Entry 3DUL (X-ray diffraction, 1.80 A resolution); this record covers chains A and B.

# Chain A (and B)
Name: O-methyltransferase, putative
Organism: Bacillus cereus
Notes: EC 2.1.1.-; chain B of this document is another copy of the same molecule, construct and numbering; everything in this record applies to it too
UniProtKB: Q739U3 (Q739U3_BACC1); residues 1-223 here = UniProt positions 1-223
Amino-acid sequence (223 residues; row label = number of the first residue in the row):
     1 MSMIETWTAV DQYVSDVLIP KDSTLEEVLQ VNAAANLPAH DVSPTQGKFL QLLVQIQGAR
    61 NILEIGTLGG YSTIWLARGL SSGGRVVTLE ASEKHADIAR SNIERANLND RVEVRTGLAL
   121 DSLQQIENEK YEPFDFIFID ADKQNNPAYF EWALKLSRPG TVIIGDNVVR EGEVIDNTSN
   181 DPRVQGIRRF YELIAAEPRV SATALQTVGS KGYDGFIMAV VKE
Unresolved in the structure: 1-5, 171-186, 223 (chain B: 1-5, 176-186, 223)
Modified positions: Mse1 (selenomethionine); Mse3 (selenomethionine); Mse218 (selenomethionine; parent Met)

# Interface between chain A and chain B
Residue-residue contacts (57):
  Thr6(A) - Glu173(B)
  Thr6(A) - Val174(B)
  Thr6(A) - Ile175(B)  hydrogen bond (side chain-backbone)
  Trp7(A) - Arg170(B)
  Trp7(A) - Gly172(B)
  Trp7(A) - Glu173(B)
  Trp7(A) - Val174(B)
  Thr8(A) - Glu173(B)
  Asp11(A) - Arg170(B)  salt bridge
  Tyr13(A) - Glu192(B)  hydrogen bond
  Val14(A) - Tyr191(B)  hydrophobic
  Val17(A) - Ala195(B)
  Leu18(A) - Tyr191(B)  hydrophobic
  Leu18(A) - Ile194(B)  hydrophobic
  Thr45(A) - Thr203(B)  hydrogen bond (backbone-side chain)
  Thr45(A) - Ala204(B)
  Lys48(A) - Ser201(B)  hydrogen bond
  Lys48(A) - Ala202(B)
  Lys48(A) - Thr203(B)
  Phe49(A) - Leu205(B)  hydrophobic
  Phe49(A) - Mse218(B)  hydrophobic
  Leu52(A) - Ser201(B)
  Leu52(A) - Mse218(B)  hydrophobic
  Leu52(A) - Val220(B)  hydrophobic
  Ile56(A) - Gln57(B)
  Ile56(A) - Val162(B)  hydrophobic
  Ile56(A) - Val220(B)  hydrophobic
  Gln57(A) - Ile56(B)
  Val162(A) - Ile56(B)  hydrophobic
  Arg170(A) - Trp7(B)
  Arg170(A) - Asp11(B)  salt bridge
  Arg188(A) - Tyr13(B)
  Tyr191(A) - Val14(B)  hydrophobic
  Tyr191(A) - Val17(B)  hydrophobic
  Tyr191(A) - Leu18(B)
  Glu192(A) - Tyr13(B)
  Ile194(A) - Leu18(B)  hydrophobic
  Ala195(A) - Val17(B)
  Ser201(A) - Lys48(B)
  Ser201(A) - Leu52(B)
  Ala202(A) - Lys48(B)  hydrogen bond (backbone-side chain)
  Thr203(A) - Leu18(B)
  Thr203(A) - Thr45(B)  hydrogen bond (side chain-backbone)
  Thr203(A) - Lys48(B)
  Ala204(A) - Leu18(B)  hydrophobic
  Ala204(A) - Thr45(B)
  Ala204(A) - Thr207(B)  hydrogen bond (backbone-side chain)
  Leu205(A) - Leu205(B)  hydrophobic
  Leu205(A) - Gln206(B)
  Gln206(A) - Leu205(B)
  Gln206(A) - Gln206(B)  hydrogen bond (backbone-backbone)
  Gln206(A) - Tyr213(B)
  Thr207(A) - Ala204(B)  hydrogen bond (side chain-backbone)
  Tyr213(A) - Gln206(B)
  Mse218(A) - Leu52(B)
  Mse218(A) - Ile56(B)  hydrophobic
  Val220(A) - Ile56(B)  hydrophobic
Interface residues without a listed pair, chain A (35 interface residues in all): Ile19, Leu53, Ile187, Ile217
Interface residues without a listed pair, chain B (37 interface residues in all): Ile19, Phe49, Leu53, Val168, Arg188, Val208

# Overview
The interface between chain A and chain B involves 35 residues on one side and 37 on the other, with 9
hydrogen bonds and 2 salt bridges. Polar contacts include Asp11(A)-Arg170(B), Thr6(A)-Ile175(B) and
Tyr13(A)-Glu192(B).
Both chains are O-methyltransferase, putative (Bacillus cereus). Entry 3DUL (Crystal Structure Analysis of the
O-methyltransferase from Bacillus cereus) was determined by X-ray diffraction (same publication as 3DUW).
